PDB entry 7E99 | X-ray diffraction, 2.10 A resolution | chains C and D of the 4 polymer chains in the assembly

# Chain C
Name: Extracellular giant hemoglobin major globin subunit B2
From: Oligobrachia mashikoi
UniProtKB: Q7M418 (GLBB2_OLIMA); residues 1-147 here correspond to UniProt positions 17-163 (UniProt number = residue number + 16)
Amino-acid sequence (147 residues; row label = number of the first residue in the row):
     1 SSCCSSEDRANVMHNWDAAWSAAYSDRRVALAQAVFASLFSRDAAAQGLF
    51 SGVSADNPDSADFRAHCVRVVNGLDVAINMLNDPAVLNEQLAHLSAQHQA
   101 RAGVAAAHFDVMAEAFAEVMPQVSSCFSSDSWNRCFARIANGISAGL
Unresolved in the structure: 1
Disulfide bonds: Cys-4/Cys-135
Metal / ion sites: heme Fe: His-98 (together with oxygen molecule)
Ligand contacts:
  - heme (HEM): Ala-46, Leu-49, Phe-50, Gly-52, Val-53, His-66, Arg-69, Val-70, Gly-73, Leu-74, Leu-94, Gln-97, His-98, Arg-101, Val-104, His-108, Phe-109, Met-112, Phe-136, Ile-143
  - heme / oxygen molecule: Phe-36, Ala-46, Leu-49, Phe-50, Gly-52, Val-53, His-66, Arg-69, Val-70, Gly-73, Leu-74, Leu-94, Gln-97, His-98, Arg-101, Val-104, His-108, Phe-109, Met-112, Phe-136, Ile-143
  - oxygen molecule (OXY): Phe-36, Phe-50, His-66, Val-70, His-98, Met-112
What the authors report for this chain:
  - conformationally variable residues (side-chain flip): Arg-101

# Chain D
Name: Giant hemoglobin B1b globin chain
From: Oligobrachia mashikoi
UniProtKB: B1Q3G1 (B1Q3G1_OLIMA); numbering as in UniProt (aligned over 1-145)
Amino-acid sequence (145 residues; each row starts with the number of its first residue):
     1 ECCSRGDAEVVISEWDQVFNAAMAGSSESAIGVAIFDVFFTSSGVSPSMF
    51 PGGGDSSSAEFLAQVSRVISGADIAINSLTNRATCDSLLSHLNAQHKAIS
   101 GVTGAAVTHLSEAISSVVAQVLPSAHIDAWGYCMAYIAAGIGAGL
Disulfide bonds: Cys-3/Cys-133
Metal / ion sites: heme Fe: His-96 (together with oxygen molecule)
Ligand contacts:
  - heme (HEM): Phe-39, Val-45, Met-49, Phe-50, Pro-51, Gln-64, Arg-67, Val-68, Gly-71, Ala-72, Leu-92, Gln-95, His-96, Ile-99, Gly-101, Val-102, Ala-106, Val-107, Leu-110, Ser-111, Ile-114, Ile-141
  - heme / oxygen molecule: Phe-36, Phe-39, Val-45, Met-49, Phe-50, Pro-51, Gln-64, Arg-67, Val-68, Gly-71, Ala-72, Leu-92, Gln-95, His-96, Ile-99, Gly-101, Val-102, Ala-106, Val-107, Leu-110, Ser-111, Ile-114, Ile-141
  - oxygen molecule (OXY): Phe-36, Phe-50, Gln-64, Val-68, His-96, Leu-110

# Interface between chain C and chain D
Disulfides between the chains: Cys-3(C)/Cys-2(D)
Residue-residue contacts (5; chain C residue first):
  Tyr-24(C) / Ala-22(D)
  Ser-25(C) / Ala-24(D)
  Ser-25(C) / Ser-27(D)  hydrogen bond
  Asp-26(C) / Ser-26(D)  hydrogen bond
  Arg-27(C) / Ala-22(D)  hydrogen bond (side chain-backbone)

# Overview
The chain C/chain D interface involves 4 residues from each chain; the contacts include 1 disulfide bond and 3
hydrogen bonds. Among the polar pairs are Ser-25(C)/Ser-27(D), Asp-26(C)/Ser-26(D) and Arg-27(C)/Ala-22(D).
Chain C binds heme, oxygen molecule and heme / oxygen molecule. From the paper: conformational variability at
Arg-101(C).
Chain C is Extracellular giant hemoglobin major globin subunit B2 and chain D is Giant hemoglobin B1b globin
chain, both from Oligobrachia mashikoi; the structure, Oxy-deoxy intermediate of 400 kDa giant hemoglobin at
13% oxygen saturation, was determined by X-ray diffraction together with 7E96, 7E97 and 7E98 from the same
study.
